5XM3 - chains A and C of the 4 polymer chains in the assembly; structure by X-ray diffraction, 1.70 A resolution.

Chain A (and C):
Name: Glucose dehydrogenase
Organism: Methylophaga aminisulfidivorans MP
Notes: chain C of this document is another copy of the same molecule, construct and numbering; everything in this record applies to it too
Reference sequence: A3FJ48 (A3FJ48_9GAMM); residue numbers follow UniProt; this construct covers 1-627
Chain sequence (627 residues; each row starts with the number of its first residue):
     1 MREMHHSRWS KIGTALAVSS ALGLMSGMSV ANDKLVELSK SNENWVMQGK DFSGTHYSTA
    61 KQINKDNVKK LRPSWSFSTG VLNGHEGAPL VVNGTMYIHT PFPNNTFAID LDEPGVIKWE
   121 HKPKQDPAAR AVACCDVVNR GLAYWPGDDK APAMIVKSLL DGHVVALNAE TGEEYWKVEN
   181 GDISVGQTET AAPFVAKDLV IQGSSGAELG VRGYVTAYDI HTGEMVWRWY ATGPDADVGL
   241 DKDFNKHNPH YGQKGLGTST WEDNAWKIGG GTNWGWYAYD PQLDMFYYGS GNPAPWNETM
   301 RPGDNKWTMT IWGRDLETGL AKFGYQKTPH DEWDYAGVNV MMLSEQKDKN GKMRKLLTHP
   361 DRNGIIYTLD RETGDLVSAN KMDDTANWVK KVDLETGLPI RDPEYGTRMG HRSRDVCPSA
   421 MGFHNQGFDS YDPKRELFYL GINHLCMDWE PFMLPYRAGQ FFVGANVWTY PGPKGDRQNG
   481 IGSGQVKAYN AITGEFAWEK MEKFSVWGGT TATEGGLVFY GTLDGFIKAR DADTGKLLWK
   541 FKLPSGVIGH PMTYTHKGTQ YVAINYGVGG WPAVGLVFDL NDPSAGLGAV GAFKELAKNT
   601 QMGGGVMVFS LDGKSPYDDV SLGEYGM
Not modelled in the structure: 1-31
Cystine bridges: Cys134-Cys135, Cys417-Cys446
Bound ions: Mg2+: Glu208, Asn292 (together with pyrroloquinoline quinone)
Residues lining bound ligands: pyrroloquinoline quinone (PQQ): Glu86, Cys134, Cys135, Val138, Arg140, Thr190, Ser205, Gly206, Ala207, Glu208, Thr272, Trp274, Asn292, Asp334, Ala336, Arg362, Asn425, Gln426, Trp507, Gly570, Trp571, Pro572

Chain A / chain C interface:
Contacting residue pairs - 98 pairs, chain A then chain C:
  Arg72(A) with Arg72(C); Pro73(C), hydrogen bond (side chain-backbone); Asp612(C), salt bridge; Gly613(C), hydrogen bond (side chain-backbone); Ser615(C); Asp618(C), salt bridge
  Pro73(A) with Arg72(C), hydrogen bond (backbone-side chain); Pro73(C), hydrophobic; Phe541(C)
  Ser74(A) with Arg72(C), hydrogen bond (backbone-side chain); Phe541(C)
  Trp75(A) with Phe541(C), hydrophobic; Lys542(C)
  Ser76(A) with Lys542(C), hydrogen bond (side chain-backbone); Leu543(C); Pro544(C)
  Phe77(A) with Pro544(C)
  Ser78(A) with Pro544(C), hydrogen bond (backbone-backbone); Gln601(C); Met602(C), hydrogen bond (side chain-backbone); Gly603(C)
  Gly80(A) with Leu82(C); Met602(C), hydrogen bond (backbone-backbone)
  Leu82(A) with Gly80(C); Leu82(C), hydrophobic
  Phe107(A) with Gln601(C)
  Gly115(A) with Lys542(C); Asn599(C)
  Val116(A) with Lys598(C); Asn599(C)
  Ile117(A) with Ala597(C); Lys598(C), hydrogen bond (backbone-backbone); Gln601(C)
  Glu120(A) with Gln601(C)
  Lys122(A) with Gln601(C), hydrogen bond
  Gly475(A) with Tyr625(C)
  Asp476(A) with Tyr625(C)
  Ile481(A) with Tyr625(C), hydrophobic
  Gly482(A) with Tyr625(C)
  Met501(A) with Tyr625(C), hydrophobic
  Lys503(A) with Gly623(C), hydrogen bond (side chain-backbone); Tyr625(C)
  Phe526(A) with Tyr617(C)
  Lys528(A) with Glu624(C), salt bridge
  Arg530(A) with Glu624(C), salt bridge
  Leu537(A) with Val620(C); Glu624(C)
  Leu538(A) with Val620(C)
  Trp539(A) with Val620(C)
  Lys540(A) with Tyr617(C); Val620(C); Leu622(C), hydrogen bond (side chain-backbone); Glu624(C), salt bridge
  Phe541(A) with Pro73(C); Ser74(C); Trp75(C), hydrophobic
  Lys542(A) with Trp75(C); Ser76(C), hydrogen bond (backbone-side chain); Gly115(C)
  Leu543(A) with Ser76(C)
  Pro544(A) with Ser76(C); Phe77(C); Ser78(C), hydrogen bond (backbone-backbone); Tyr566(C)
  Tyr566(A) with Pro544(C)
  Ala597(A) with Ile117(C)
  Lys598(A) with Val116(C); Ile117(C), hydrogen bond (backbone-backbone)
  Asn599(A) with Gly115(C); Val116(C)
  Gln601(A) with Ser78(C); Phe107(C); Ile117(C); Glu120(C); Lys122(C), hydrogen bond
  Met602(A) with Ser78(C), hydrogen bond (backbone-side chain); Gly80(C), hydrogen bond (backbone-backbone)
  Gly603(A) with Ser78(C)
  Gly613(A) with Arg72(C), hydrogen bond (backbone-side chain)
  Tyr617(A) with Phe526(C), hydrophobic; Lys540(C)
  Asp618(A) with Arg72(C), salt bridge
  Val620(A) with Leu537(C); Trp539(C), hydrophobic; Lys540(C)
  Leu622(A) with Lys540(C), hydrogen bond (backbone-side chain)
  Gly623(A) with Lys503(C), hydrogen bond (backbone-side chain)
  Glu624(A) with Lys528(C), salt bridge; Leu537(C); Lys540(C), salt bridge
  Tyr625(A) with Gly475(C); Asp476(C); Ile481(C), hydrophobic; Gly482(C); Met501(C), hydrophobic; Lys503(C)
  Met627(A) with Ile481(C); Lys503(C)
Interface residues without a listed pair, chain A (58 interface residues in all): Lys69, Thr79, Val81, Lys474, Glu502, Ser545, Thr600, Met607, Asp612, Ser615
Interface residues without a listed pair, chain C (56 interface residues in all): Thr79, Val81, Lys474, Glu502, Arg530, Leu538, Ser545, Thr600, Met607

In short:
Chain A and chain C form an interface of 58 and 56 residues respectively; the contacts include 21 hydrogen
bonds and 8 salt bridges. Polar pairs include Arg72(A)-Asp612(C), Arg72(A)-Asp618(C) and Lys528(A)-Glu624(C).
Chain A binds pyrroloquinoline quinone. The Mg2+ site is built by Glu208(A) and Asn292(A).
Both chains are Glucose dehydrogenase (Methylophaga aminisulfidivorans MP). Entry 5XM3 (Crystal Structure of
Methanol dehydrogenase from Methylophaga aminisulfidivorans) was determined by X-ray diffraction.
